4ANO - chain A; structure by X-ray diffraction, 1.70 A resolution.

Chain A:
Protein: ESSB
From: Geobacillus thermodenitrificans NG80-2
Notes: fragment: cytoplasmic fragment, residues 2-216
UniProt: A4IKE6 (A4IKE6_GEOTN); residue numbers follow UniProt; this construct covers 2-216
Sequence (219 residues; numbered -2 to 216; the number before each row is that of its first residue; numbers below 1 keep their minus sign (Gly-2 is residue -2)):
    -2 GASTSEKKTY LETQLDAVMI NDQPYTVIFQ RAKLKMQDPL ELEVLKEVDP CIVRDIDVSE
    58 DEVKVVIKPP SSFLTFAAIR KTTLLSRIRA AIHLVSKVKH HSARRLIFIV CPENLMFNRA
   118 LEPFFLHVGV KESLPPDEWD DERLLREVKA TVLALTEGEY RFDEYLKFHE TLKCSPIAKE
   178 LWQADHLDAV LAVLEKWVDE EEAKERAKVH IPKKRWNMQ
Disordered / not traced: -2 to 1, 211-216
Modified positions: Mse16, Mse33, Mse113 (selenomethionine; parent Met); Mse215 (selenomethionine)
Construct notes: expression tag (-2 to 1)
Metal / ion sites: Na+ near Trp136 (its only coordinating residue here)
What the authors report for this chain:
  - binding site for chloride ion: Arg203, His207

Overview:
From the paper: a binding site for chloride ion at Arg203 and His207.
Chain A is ESSB (Geobacillus thermodenitrificans NG80-2); the structure, Crystal Structure Geobacillus
thermodenitrificans EssB cytoplasmic fragment, was determined by X-ray diffraction, deposited together with
2YNQ.
